1PO0 - chain A; structure by X-ray diffraction, 2.15 A resolution.

== Chain A ==
Molecule: Iron(III) dicitrate transport protein fecA precursor
Source organism: Escherichia coli
Notes: fragment: FecA residues 81-741
UniProtKB: P13036 (FECA_ECOLI); residues 1-741 here correspond to UniProt positions 34-774 (UniProt number = residue number + 33)
Amino-acid sequence (751 residues; row label = number of the first residue in the row; numbers below 1 keep their minus sign (His-9 is residue -9)):
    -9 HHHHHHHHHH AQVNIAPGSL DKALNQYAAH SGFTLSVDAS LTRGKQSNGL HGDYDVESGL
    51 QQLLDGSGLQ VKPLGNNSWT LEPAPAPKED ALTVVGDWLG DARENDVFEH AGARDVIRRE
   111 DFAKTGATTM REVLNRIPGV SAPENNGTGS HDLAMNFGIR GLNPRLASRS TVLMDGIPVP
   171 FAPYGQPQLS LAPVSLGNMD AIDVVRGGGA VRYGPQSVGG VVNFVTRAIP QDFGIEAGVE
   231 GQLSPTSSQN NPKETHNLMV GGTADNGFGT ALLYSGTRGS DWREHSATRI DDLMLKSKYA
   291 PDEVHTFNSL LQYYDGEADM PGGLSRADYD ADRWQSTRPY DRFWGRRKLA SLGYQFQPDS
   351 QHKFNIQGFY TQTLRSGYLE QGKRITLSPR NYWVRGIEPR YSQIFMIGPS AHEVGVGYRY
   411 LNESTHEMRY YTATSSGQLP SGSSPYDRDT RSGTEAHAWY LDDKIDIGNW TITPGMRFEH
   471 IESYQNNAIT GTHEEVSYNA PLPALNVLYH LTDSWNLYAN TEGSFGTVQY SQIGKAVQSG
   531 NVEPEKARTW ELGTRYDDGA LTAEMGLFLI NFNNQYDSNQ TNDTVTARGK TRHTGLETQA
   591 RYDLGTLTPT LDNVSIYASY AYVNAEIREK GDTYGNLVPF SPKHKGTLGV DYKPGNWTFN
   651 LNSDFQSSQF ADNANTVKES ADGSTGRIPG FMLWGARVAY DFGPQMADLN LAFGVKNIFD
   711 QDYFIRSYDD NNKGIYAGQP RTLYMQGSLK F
Not modelled in the structure: -9 to 80
Residues lining bound ligands:
  - citrate anion (FLC), molecule 1: Thr138, Arg155, Arg365, Leu369, Arg380, Asp720
  - citrate anion (FLC), molecule 2: Arg155, Leu156, Gln176, Gln178, Arg380, Arg438, Ser521
Curated features (UniProtKB/Swiss-Prot):
  - motif: Phe23 to Ser30 (TonB box), Gly724 to Phe741 (TonB C-terminal box)

== Overview ==
Ligands of chain A: citrate anion.
Chain A is Iron(III) dicitrate transport protein fecA precursor (Escherichia coli); the structure, Crystal
structure of ferric citrate transporter FecA in complex with iron-free citrate, was determined by X-ray
diffraction (same publication as 1PNZ and 1PO3).
